7S6D - chains A and B of the 7 polymer chains in the assembly; structure by electron microscopy, 3.10 A resolution.

# Chain A (and B)
Molecule: 6-deoxyerythronolide-B synthase EryA2, modules 3 and 4, Lsd14 Polyketide synthase fusion
From: Saccharopolyspora erythraea
Notes: EC 2.3.1.94; chain B of this document is another copy of the same molecule, construct and numbering; everything in this record applies to it too
UniProt: chimeric construct of Q03132, B6ZK67: residues 9-37 from Q03132 (ERYA2_SACER) positions 2-30 (UniProt number = residue number - 7); residues 38-1647 from B6ZK67 positions 38-1647 (same numbers)
Amino-acid sequence (1649 residues; each row starts with the number of its first residue):
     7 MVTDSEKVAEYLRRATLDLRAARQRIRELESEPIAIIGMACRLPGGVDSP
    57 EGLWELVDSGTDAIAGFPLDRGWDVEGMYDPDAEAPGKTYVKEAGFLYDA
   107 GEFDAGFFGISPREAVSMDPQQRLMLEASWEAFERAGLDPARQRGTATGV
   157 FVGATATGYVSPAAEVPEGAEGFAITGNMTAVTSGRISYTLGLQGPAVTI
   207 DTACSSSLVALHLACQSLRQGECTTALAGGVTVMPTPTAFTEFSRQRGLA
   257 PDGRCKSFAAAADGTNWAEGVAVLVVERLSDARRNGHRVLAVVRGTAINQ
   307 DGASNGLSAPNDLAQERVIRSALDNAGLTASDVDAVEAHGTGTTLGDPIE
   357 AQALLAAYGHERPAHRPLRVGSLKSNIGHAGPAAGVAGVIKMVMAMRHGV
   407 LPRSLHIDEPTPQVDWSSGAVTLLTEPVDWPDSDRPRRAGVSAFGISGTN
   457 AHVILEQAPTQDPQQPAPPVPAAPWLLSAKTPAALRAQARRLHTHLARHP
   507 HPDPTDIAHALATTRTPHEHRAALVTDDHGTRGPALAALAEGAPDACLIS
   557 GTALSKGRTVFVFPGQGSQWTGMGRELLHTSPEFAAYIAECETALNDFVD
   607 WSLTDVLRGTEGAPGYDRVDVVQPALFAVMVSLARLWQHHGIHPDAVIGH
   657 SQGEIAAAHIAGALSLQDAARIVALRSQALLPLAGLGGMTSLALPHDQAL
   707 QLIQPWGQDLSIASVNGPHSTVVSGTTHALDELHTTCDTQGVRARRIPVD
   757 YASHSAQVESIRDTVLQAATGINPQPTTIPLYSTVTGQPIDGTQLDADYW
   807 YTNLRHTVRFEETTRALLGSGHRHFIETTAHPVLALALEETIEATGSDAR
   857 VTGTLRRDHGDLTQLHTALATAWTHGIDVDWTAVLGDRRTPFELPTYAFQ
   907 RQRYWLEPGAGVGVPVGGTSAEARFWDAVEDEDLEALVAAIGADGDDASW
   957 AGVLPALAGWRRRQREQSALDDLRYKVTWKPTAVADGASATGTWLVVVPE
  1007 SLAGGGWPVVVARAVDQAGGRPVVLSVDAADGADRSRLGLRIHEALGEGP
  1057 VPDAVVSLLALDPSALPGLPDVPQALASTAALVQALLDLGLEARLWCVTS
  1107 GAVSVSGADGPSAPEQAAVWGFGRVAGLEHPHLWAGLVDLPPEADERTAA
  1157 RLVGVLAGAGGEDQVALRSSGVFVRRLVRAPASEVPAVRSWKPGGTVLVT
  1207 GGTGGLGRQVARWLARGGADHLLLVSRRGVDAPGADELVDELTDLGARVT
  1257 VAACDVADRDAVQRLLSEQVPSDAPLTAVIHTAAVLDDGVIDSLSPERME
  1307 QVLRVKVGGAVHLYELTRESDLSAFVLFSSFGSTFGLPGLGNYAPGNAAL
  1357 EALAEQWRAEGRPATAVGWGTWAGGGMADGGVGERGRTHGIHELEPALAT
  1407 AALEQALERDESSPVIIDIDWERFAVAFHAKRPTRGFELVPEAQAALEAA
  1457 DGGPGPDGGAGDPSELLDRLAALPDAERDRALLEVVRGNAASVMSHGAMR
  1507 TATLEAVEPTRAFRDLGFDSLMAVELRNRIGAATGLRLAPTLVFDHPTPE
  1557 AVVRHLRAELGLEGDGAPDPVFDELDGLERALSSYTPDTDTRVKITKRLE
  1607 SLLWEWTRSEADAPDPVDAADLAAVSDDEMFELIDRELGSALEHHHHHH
Unresolved in the structure: 7, 167-174, 468-471, 915-1655 (chain B: 7, 167-174, 468-472, 914-1655)
Construct notes: initiating methionine (7); expression tag (8, 1648-1655)

# Chain A / chain B interface
Residue-residue contacts (88; chain A residue first):
  Val-14(A) / Val-14(B)  hydrophobic
  Val-14(A) / Leu-18(B)  hydrophobic
  Leu-18(A) / Val-14(B)  hydrophobic
  Ala-21(A) / Leu-25(B)
  Asp-24(A) / Leu-25(B)
  Leu-25(A) / Ala-21(B)
  Leu-25(A) / Asp-24(B)
  Leu-25(A) / Leu-25(B)
  Ala-28(A) / Ile-32(B)
  Ile-32(A) / Ala-28(B)
  Ile-32(A) / Ile-32(B)  hydrophobic
  Leu-35(A) / Leu-35(B)  hydrophobic
  Glu-36(A) / Arg-31(B)  salt bridge
  Glu-36(A) / Leu-35(B)
  Arg-150(A) / Ala-309(B)
  Ala-162(A) / Ala-162(B)  hydrophobic
  Glu-177(A) / Arg-251(B)  hydrogen bond (backbone-side chain)
  Gly-178(A) / Gln-252(B)
  Ala-180(A) / Arg-251(B)
  Ile-181(A) / Glu-248(B)
  Ile-181(A) / Arg-251(B)
  Thr-182(A) / Leu-313(B)
  Met-185(A) / Ile-452(B)  hydrophobic
  Thr-186(A) / Asp-207(B)  hydrogen bond
  Ala-187(A) / Asp-207(B)
  Ala-187(A) / Thr-208(B)
  Ala-187(A) / Ala-209(B)
  Val-188(A) / Leu-313(B)  hydrophobic
  Arg-192(A) / Leu-313(B)
  Ser-194(A) / Gln-306(B)
  Ser-194(A) / Gly-308(B)
  Tyr-195(A) / Gly-308(B)
  Tyr-195(A) / Gly-312(B)
  Tyr-195(A) / Leu-313(B)  hydrophobic
  Gly-198(A) / Ala-309(B)
  Leu-199(A) / Gln-306(B)
  Leu-199(A) / Gly-308(B)
  Gln-200(A) / Asn-305(B)
  Gln-200(A) / Gln-306(B)  hydrogen bond (backbone-backbone)
  Gln-200(A) / Arg-323(B)
  Gly-201(A) / Gln-306(B)
  Pro-202(A) / Ile-304(B)  hydrophobic
  Ala-203(A) / Thr-208(B)
  Ala-203(A) / Gln-306(B)
  Ala-203(A) / Thr-455(B)  hydrogen bond (backbone-side chain)
  Val-204(A) / Ile-206(B)  hydrophobic
  Val-204(A) / Thr-208(B)
  Val-204(A) / Val-215(B)  hydrophobic
  Thr-205(A) / Asp-207(B)  hydrogen bond (backbone-backbone)
  Ile-206(A) / Val-204(B)  hydrophobic
  Ile-206(A) / Ile-206(B)  hydrophobic
  Asp-207(A) / Thr-186(B)
  Asp-207(A) / Ala-187(B)
  Asp-207(A) / Thr-205(B)  hydrogen bond (backbone-backbone)
  Thr-208(A) / Ala-187(B)
  Thr-208(A) / Ala-203(B)
  Ala-209(A) / Ala-187(B)
  His-218(A) / Glu-228(B)  salt bridge
  Gln-222(A) / Gln-222(B)
  Gln-222(A) / Gln-226(B)
  Gln-226(A) / Gln-222(B)
  Gln-226(A) / Gln-226(B)
  Glu-228(A) / His-218(B)  salt bridge
  Glu-228(A) / Gln-222(B)
  Glu-228(A) / Ile-304(B)  hydrogen bond (side chain-backbone)
  Arg-251(A) / Glu-177(B)
  Arg-251(A) / Ile-181(B)
  Gln-252(A) / Ile-181(B)
  Ile-304(A) / Pro-202(B)  hydrophobic
  Ile-304(A) / Glu-228(B)
  Asn-305(A) / Gln-200(B)
  Gln-306(A) / Gly-191(B)
  Gln-306(A) / Ser-194(B)
  Gln-306(A) / Gln-200(B)  hydrogen bond (backbone-backbone)
  Gln-306(A) / Gly-201(B)
  Gln-306(A) / Ala-203(B)
  Gly-308(A) / Ser-194(B)
  Gly-308(A) / Tyr-195(B)
  Gly-308(A) / Leu-199(B)
  Ala-309(A) / Arg-150(B)
  Ser-310(A) / Tyr-195(B)
  Gly-312(A) / Tyr-195(B)
  Leu-313(A) / Thr-182(B)
  Leu-313(A) / Val-188(B)  hydrophobic
  Leu-313(A) / Arg-192(B)
  Leu-313(A) / Tyr-195(B)  hydrophobic
  Arg-323(A) / Gln-200(B)
  Thr-455(A) / Ala-203(B)  hydrogen bond (side chain-backbone)
Interface residues without a listed pair, chain A (66 interface residues in all): Asp-10, Ser-11, Ala-15, Tyr-17, Arg-29, Arg-31, Gly-191, Val-215, Leu-219, Glu-248, Phe-249, Ala-303, Ser-314, Ile-452, Ser-453
Interface residues without a listed pair, chain B (62 interface residues in all): Asp-10, Ser-11, Tyr-17, Arg-29, Glu-36, Met-185, Gly-198, Leu-219, Ala-303, Ser-310, Ser-314, Ser-453

# Overview
66 residues of chain A face 62 of chain B across their interface, with 9 hydrogen bonds and 3 salt bridges.
Among the polar pairs are Glu-36(A)/Arg-31(B), His-218(A)/Glu-228(B) and Glu-177(A)/Arg-251(B).
Chain A and chain B are both 6-deoxyerythronolide-B synthase EryA2, modules 3 and 4, Lsd14 Polyketide synthase
fusion (Saccharopolyspora erythraea); the structure, CryoEM structure of modular PKS holo-Lsd14 bound to
antibody fragment 1B2, composite structure, was determined by electron microscopy together with 7S6B and 7S6C
from the same study.
